PDB entry 1VQ7 | X-ray diffraction, 2.50 A resolution | chains 0 and 3 of the 32 polymer chains in the assembly

[Chain 0]
Molecule: 23S ribosomal RNA
Source organism: Haloarcula marismortui
Sequence (2922 nucleotides; row label = number of the first residue in the row):
     2 UUGGCUACUA UGCCAGCUGG UGGAUUGCUC GGCUCAGGCG CUGAUGAAGG ACGUGCCAAG
    62 CUGCGAUAAG CCAUGGGGAG CCGCACGGAG GCGAAGAACC AUGGAUUUCC GAAUGAGAAU
   122 CUCUCUAACA AUUGCUUCGC GCAAUGAGGA ACCCCGAGAA CUGAAACAUC UCAGUAUCGG
   182 GAGGAACAGA AAACGCAAUG UGAUGUCGUU AGUAACCGCG AGUGAACGCG AUACAGCCCA
   242 AACCGAAGCC CUCACGGGCA AUGUGGUGUC AGGGCUACCU CUCAUCAGCC GACCGUCUCG
   302 ACGAAGUCUC UUGGAACAGA GCGUGAUACA GGGUGACAAC CCCGUACUCG AGACCAGUAC
   362 GACGUGCGGU AGUGCCAGAG UAGCGGGGGU UGGAUAUCCC UCGCGAAUAA CGCAGGCAUC
   422 GACUGCGAAG GCUAAACACA ACCUGAGACC GAUAGUGAAC AAGUAGUGUG AACGAACGCU
   482 GCAAAGUACC CUCAGAAGGG AGGCGAAAUA GAGCAUGAAA UCAGUUGGCG AUCGAGCGAC
   542 AGGGCAUACA AGGUCCCUCG ACGAAUGACC GACGCGCGAG CGUCCAGUAA GACUCACGGG
   602 AAGCCGAUGU UCUGUCGUAC GUUUUGAAAA ACGAGCCAGG GAGUGUGUCU GCAUGGCAAG
   662 UCUAACCGGA GUAUCCGGGG AGGCACAGGG AAACCGACAU GGCCGCAGGG CUUUGCCCGA
   722 GGGCCGCCGU CUUCAAGGGC GGGGAGCCAU GUGGACACGA CCCGAAUCCG GACGAUCUAC
   782 GCAUGGACAA GAUGAAGCGU GCCGAAAGGC ACGUGGAAGU CUGUUAGAGU UGGUGUCCUA
   842 CAAUACCCUC UCGUGAUCUA UGUGUAGGGG UGAAAGGCCC AUCGAGUCCG GCAACAGCUG
   902 GUUCCAAUCG AAACAUGUCG AAGCAUGACC UCCGCCGAGG UAGUCUGUGA GGUAGAGCGA
   962 CCGAUUGGUG UGUCCGCCUC CGAGAGGAGU CGGCACACCU GUCAAACUCC AAACUUACAG
  1022 ACGCCGUUUG ACGCGGGGAU UCCGGUGCGC GGGGUAAGCC UGUGUACCAG GAGGGGAACA
  1082 ACCCAGAGAU AGGUUAAGGU CCCCAAGUGU GGAUUAAGUG UAAUCCUCUG AAGGUGGUCU
  1142 CGAGCCCUAG ACAGCCGGGA GGUGAGCUUA GAAGCAGCUA CCCUCUAAGA AAAGCGUAAC
  1202 AGCUUACCGG CCGAGGUUUG AGGCGCCCAA AAUGAUCGGG ACUCAAAUCC ACCACCGAGA
  1262 CCUGUCCGUA CCACUCAUAC UGGUAAUCGA GUAGAUUGGC GCUCUAAUUG GAUGGAAGUA
  1322 GGGGUGAAAA CUCCUAUGGA CCGAUUAGUG ACGAAAAUCC UGGCCAUAGU AGCAGCGAUA
  1382 GUCGGGUGAG AACCCCGACG GCCUAAUGGA UAAGGGUUCC UCAGCACUGC UGAUCAGCUG
  1442 AGGGUUAGCC GGUCCUAAGU CAUACCGCAA CUCGACUAUG ACGAAAUGGG AAACGGGUUA
  1502 AUAUUCCCGU GCCACUAUGC AGUGAAAGUU GACGCCCUGG GGUCGAUCAC GCUGGGCAUU
  1562 CGCCCAGUCG AACCGUCCAA CUCCGUGGAA GCCGUAAUGG CAGGAAGCGG ACGAACGGCG
  1622 GCAUAGGGAA ACGUGAUUCA ACCUGGGGCC CAUGAAAAGA CGAGCAUAGU GUCCGUACCG
  1682 AGAACCGACA CAGGUGUCCA UGGCGGCGAA AGCCAAGGCC UGUCGGGAGC AACCAACGUU
  1742 AGGGAAUUCG GCAAGUUAGU CCCGUACCUU CGGAAGAAGG GAUGCCUGCU CCGGAACGGA
  1802 GCAGGUCGCA GUGACUCGGA AGCUCGGACU GUCUAGUAAC AACAUAGGUG ACCGCAAAUC
  1862 CGCAAGGACU CGUACGGUCA CUGAAUCCUG CCCAGUGCAG GUAUCUGAAC ACCUCGUACA
  1922 AGAGGACGAA GGACCUGUCA ACGGCGGGGG UAACUAUGAC CCUCUUAAGG UAGCGUAGUA
  1982 CCUUGCCGCA UCAGUAGCGG CUUGCAUGAA UGGAUUAACC AGAGCUUCAC UGUCCCAACG
  2042 UUGGGCCCGG UGAACUGUAC AUUCCAGUGC GGAGUCUGGA GACACCCAGG GGGAAGCGAA
  2102 GACCCUAUGG AGCUUUACUG CAGGCUGUCG CUGAGACGUG GUCGCCGAUG UGCAGCAUAG
  2162 GUAGGAGACA CUACACAGGU ACCCGCGCUA GCGGGCCACC GAGUCAACAG UGAAAUACUA
  2222 CCCGUCGGUG ACUGCGACUC UCACUCCGGG AGGAGGACAC CGAUAGCCGG GCAGUUUGAC
  2282 UGGGGCGGUA CGCGCUCGAA AAGAUAUCGA GCGCGCCCUA UGGCUAUCUC AGCCGGGACA
  2342 GAGACCCGGC GAAGAGUGCA AGAGCAAAAG AUAGCUUGAC AGUGUUCUUC CCAACGAGGA
  2402 ACGCUGACGC GAAAGCGUGG UCUAGCGAAC CAAUUAGCCU GCUUGAUGCG GGCAAUUGAU
  2462 GACAGAAAAG CUACCCUAGG GAUAACAGAG UCGUCACUCG CAAGAGCACA UAUCGACCGA
  2522 GUGGCUUGCU ACCUCGAUGU CGGUUCCCUC CAUCCUGCCC GUGCAGAAGC GGGCAAGGGU
  2582 GAGGUUGUUC GCCUAUUAAA GGAGGUCGUG AGCUGGGUUU AGACCGUCGU GAGACAGGUC
  2642 GGCUGCUAUC UACUGGGUGU GUAAUGGUGU CUGACAAGAA CGACCGUAUA GUACGAGAGG
  2702 AACUACGGUU GGUGGCCACU GGUGUACCGG UUGUUCGAGA GAGCACGUGC CGGGUAGCCA
  2762 CGCCACACGG GGUAAGAGCU GAACGCAUCU AAGCUCGAAA CCCACUUGGA AAAGAGACAC
  2822 CGCCGAGGUC CCGCGUACAA GACGCGGUCG AUAGACUCGG GGUGUGCGCG UCGAGGUAAC
  2882 GAGACGUUAA GCCCACGAGC ACUAACAGAC CAAAGCCAUC AU
Unresolved in the structure: 2-9, 126-127, 715, 971-998, 1560, 1952-1963, 2137-2236, 2339-2343, 2665-2666, 2915-2923
Construct notes: modified residue (628, 2587-2588, 2619, 2621)
Modified / non-standard residues: 1MA (6-hydro-1-methyladenosine-5'-monophosphate) at position 628, OMU (o2'-methyluridine 5'-monophosphate) at position 2587, OMG (o2'-methylguanosine-5'-monophosphate) at position 2588, UR3 (3-methyluridine-5'-monophoshate) at position 2619, PSU (pseudouridine-5'-monophosphate) at position 2621
Ion coordination: Na+ site 1 near U12 (its only coordinating residue here); Mg2+ site 1 near G28 (its only coordinating residue here); Na+ site 2: C40, G41, A442; Na+ site 3: G56, A59, G61; Na+ site 4 near U108 (its only coordinating residue here); Mg2+ site 2 near U115 (its only coordinating residue here); Na+ site 5: C130, U146; Na+ site 6: C141, G142; Mg2+ site 3: C162, U2276; K+ site 1: U163, U172; Mg2+ site 4: A165, A167, C168; Na+ site 7: A165, A166, A167; 86 more Mg2+ sites not listed; 61 more Na+ sites not listed; 2 more K+ sites not listed

[Chain 3]
Protein: 50S ribosomal protein L44E
Source organism: Haloarcula marismortui
UniProt: P32411 (RL44_HALMA); residues 1-92 here = UniProt positions 1-92
Sequence (92 residues; each row starts with the number of its first residue):
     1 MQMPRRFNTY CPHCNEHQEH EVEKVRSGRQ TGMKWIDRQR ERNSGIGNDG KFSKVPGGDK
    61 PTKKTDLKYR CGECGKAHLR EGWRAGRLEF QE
Ion coordination: Mg2+: Gly45, Gly47

[How chain 0 and chain 3 interact]
Pairs across the interface (124; chain 0 residue first):
  A169(0) with Asn48(3), hydrogen bond to the sugar
  U170(0) with Asn48(3), sugar contact; Gly50(3), hydrogen bond to the sugar
  C218(0) with Trp35(3), phosphate contact; Gln39(3), hydrogen bond to the phosphate; Asn43(3), hydrogen bond to the phosphate
  G219(0) with Gln39(3), hydrogen bond to the phosphate; Lys51(3), phosphate contact; Lys54(3), hydrogen bond to the sugar
  C220(0) with Trp35(3), base contact; Lys51(3), salt bridge to the phosphate
  G389(0) with Ile46(3), phosphate contact
  G390(0) with Gly45(3), phosphate contact; Ile46(3), hydrogen bond to the phosphate
  A395(0) with Trp35(3), sugar contact; Arg42(3), hydrogen bond to the phosphate
  U396(0) with Trp35(3), phosphate contact; Arg38(3), salt bridge to the phosphate; Arg42(3), salt bridge to the phosphate
  C735(0) with Asn15(3), hydrogen bond to the base
  A1922(0) with Met33(3), base contact
  G1923(0) with Thr31(3), hydrogen bond to the sugar; Gly32(3), sugar contact; Met33(3), sugar contact
  A1924(0) with Arg29(3), sugar contact
  G1925(0) with Arg29(3), salt bridge to the phosphate
  U2120(0) with Asn48(3), hydrogen bond to the sugar; Ser53(3), phosphate contact
  G2121(0) with Gly47(3), hydrogen bond to the phosphate; Asn48(3), phosphate contact; Ser53(3), hydrogen bond to the phosphate
  C2122(0) with Ile46(3), phosphate contact; Gly47(3), hydrogen bond to the phosphate
  G2316(0) with Pro61(3), sugar contact
  C2317(0) with Pro61(3), phosphate contact; Thr62(3), hydrogen bond to the phosphate; Arg84(3), salt bridge to the phosphate
  C2318(0) with Ala85(3), phosphate contact; Gly86(3), hydrogen bond to the phosphate
  C2319(0) with Met1(3), hydrogen bond to the phosphate; Trp83(3), base contact
  U2320(0) with Met1(3), phosphate contact; Gln2(3), hydrogen bond to the phosphate; Met3(3), base contact; Pro4(3), sugar contact; Gln91(3), hydrogen bond to the sugar
  A2321(0) with Gln91(3), hydrogen bond to the phosphate
  U2378(0) with Phe7(3), sugar contact; Asn8(3), hydrogen bond to the phosphate
  G2379(0) with Thr9(3), hydrogen bond to the phosphate; His17(3), salt bridge to the phosphate
  A2380(0) with Met1(3), base contact; Trp83(3), base contact
  C2381(0) with Thr9(3), hydrogen bond to the sugar; Tyr10(3), sugar contact; Arg80(3), hydrogen bond to the sugar
  A2382(0) with Tyr10(3), sugar contact; Pro12(3), sugar contact; Arg80(3), salt bridge to the phosphate
  G2407(0) with Tyr10(3), hydrogen bond to the sugar; Asn15(3), hydrogen bond to the sugar
  A2408(0) with Tyr10(3), sugar contact; Asn15(3), sugar contact; Glu16(3), sugar contact; His17(3), hydrogen bond to the sugar
  C2409(0) with His17(3), hydrogen bond to the sugar
  C2427(0) with Lys60(3), hydrogen bond to the base; Arg84(3), salt bridge to the phosphate
  G2428(0) with Lys60(3), hydrogen bond to the base; Lys64(3), salt bridge to the phosphate; Arg84(3), salt bridge to the phosphate
  C2431(0) with Lys51(3), sugar contact
  C2432(0) with Ile36(3), phosphate contact
  A2433(0) with Gln30(3), hydrogen bond to the sugar; Lys34(3), phosphate contact
  A2434(0) with Ser27(3), sugar contact; Gly28(3), hydrogen bond to the sugar; Lys34(3), phosphate contact
  U2435(0) with Val25(3), sugar contact; Gly28(3), phosphate contact; Lys68(3), hydrogen bond to the phosphate; Leu79(3), base contact
  U2436(0) with Lys68(3), salt bridge to the phosphate; Arg70(3), salt bridge to the phosphate; Ala77(3), hydrogen bond to the sugar; His78(3), sugar contact; Leu79(3), sugar contact
  A2437(0) with His13(3), sugar contact; Arg70(3), salt bridge to the phosphate; Lys76(3), phosphate contact; Ala77(3), hydrogen bond to the phosphate
  G2438(0) with Lys76(3), salt bridge to the phosphate
  C2450(0) with Met33(3), phosphate contact
  G2451(0) with Thr31(3), hydrogen bond to the phosphate; Met33(3), phosphate contact; Lys34(3), salt bridge to the phosphate; Trp35(3), phosphate contact; Arg38(3), hydrogen bond to the sugar
  G2452(0) with Lys34(3), salt bridge to the phosphate; Trp35(3), hydrogen bond to the phosphate
  A2456(0) with Leu79(3), base contact
  U2457(0) with Arg80(3), hydrogen bond to the sugar; Glu81(3), phosphate contact; Gly82(3), phosphate contact
  U2458(0) with Lys64(3), phosphate contact; Thr65(3), sugar contact; Asp66(3), sugar contact; Glu81(3), phosphate contact; Gly82(3), hydrogen bond to the phosphate
  G2459(0) with Lys63(3), hydrogen bond to the phosphate; Lys64(3), hydrogen bond to the phosphate
  A2460(0) with Gly58(3), sugar contact; Asp59(3), phosphate contact; Lys60(3), hydrogen bond to the phosphate; Lys63(3), salt bridge to the phosphate
  U2461(0) with Gly58(3), phosphate contact; Asp59(3), hydrogen bond to the phosphate; Lys60(3), phosphate contact
  G2462(0) with Lys60(3), hydrogen bond to the base; Pro61(3), base contact
  A2468(0) with Asn48(3), base contact; Gly50(3), base contact; Ser53(3), base contact; Lys54(3), salt bridge to the phosphate
Interface residues without a listed pair, chain 0 (53 interface residues in all): G2426
Interface residues without a listed pair, chain 3 (62 interface residues in all): Arg26, Glu41, Asp49

[Summary]
The interface between chain 0 and chain 3 involves 53 residues on one side and 62 on the other, with 45
hydrogen bonds and 18 salt bridges. Among the polar pairs are C735(0)-Asn15(3), C2427(0)-Lys60(3) and
G2428(0)-Lys60(3).
Chain 0 is 23S ribosomal RNA and chain 3 is 50S ribosomal protein L44E, both from Haloarcula marismortui; the
structure, The structure of the transition state analogue "DCA" bound to the large ribosomal subunit of
haloarcula ..., was determined by X-ray diffraction (same publication as 1VQ6 and 1VQN).
